Entry 7N8K (X-ray diffraction, 2.01 A resolution); this record covers chain A.

[Chain A]
Protein: LINE-1 retrotransposable element ORF2 protein
From: Homo sapiens
Notes: EC 2.7.7.49, 3.1.21.-
UniProtKB: O00370 (LORF2_HUMAN); residue numbers follow UniProt; this construct covers 1-238
Amino-acid sequence (238 residues; numbered 1 to 238; the number before each row is that of its first residue):
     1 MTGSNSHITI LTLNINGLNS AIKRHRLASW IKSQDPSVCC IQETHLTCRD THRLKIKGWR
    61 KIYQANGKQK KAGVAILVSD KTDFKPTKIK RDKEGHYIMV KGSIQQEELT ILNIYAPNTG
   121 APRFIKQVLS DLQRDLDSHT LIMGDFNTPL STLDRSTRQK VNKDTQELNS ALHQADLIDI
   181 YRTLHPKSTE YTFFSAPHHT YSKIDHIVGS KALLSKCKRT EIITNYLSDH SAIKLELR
Not modelled in the structure: 1-5
Construct notes: conflict Ile15 (Val in O00370), Ala21 (Pro in O00370), Thr152 (Ile in O00370), Ala175 (Thr in O00370)
Metal / ion sites: Mg2+ near Glu43 (its only coordinating residue here)
Swiss-Prot annotation at these positions:
  - binding site (Mg(2+)): Glu43
  - mutagenesis: Asn14 (N14A: Loss of endonuclease activity and reduced transposition efficiency), Glu43 (E43A: Loss of endonuclease activity), Asp145 (D145A: Loss of endonuclease activity and reduced transposition efficiency. Reduced transposition efficiency; when associated with A-147), Asn147 (N147A: Reduced transposition efficiency; when associated with A-145), Arg155 (R155A: Reduced DNA nicking activity and reduced transposition efficiency), Thr192 (T192V: Reduced transposition efficiency), Ser202 (S202A: Reduced DNA nicking activity and reduced transposition efficiency), Ile204 (I204Y: Reduced DNA nicking activity and reduced transposition efficiency), Asp205 (D205G: Loss of endonuclease activity and reduced transposition efficiency), Tyr226 (Y226K: Increased endonuclease activity), His230 (H230A: Loss of endonuclease activity and reduced transposition efficiency)
Reported in the primary citation:
  - mutagenesis - D145A, I204Y: abolished catalytic activity (citing earlier work)
  - mutagenesis - Y226K: increased catalytic activity
  - Mg2+ coordination: Glu43
  - Mg2+ coordination through a water molecule: Asp229, His230
  - catalytic residues: Glu43
  - catalytic residues: Asp145 (from molecular simulation)
  - mutagenesis - R155A, S202A: decreased catalytic activity (citing earlier work)

[Overview]
From UniProt: Mg2+-binding residue Glu43 and 11 mutagenesis sites. From the paper: catalytic residues Glu43
and Asp145; D145A and I204Y abolish catalytic activity; 5 substitutions were tested in all.
Chain A is LINE-1 retrotransposable element ORF2 protein (Homo sapiens); the structure, LINE-1 endonuclease
domain complex with Mg, was determined by X-ray diffraction, deposited together with 7N8S and 7N94.
